Entry 5JAJ (X-ray diffraction, 1.50 A resolution); this record covers chains A and X of the 3 polymer chains in the assembly.

# Chain A
Protein: LGP2
From: Gallus gallus
Notes: engineered mutation(s): GAMGGGGS at N-terminus from tag replaces methionine.
UniProtKB: G0YYQ5 (G0YYQ5_CHICK); residues 2-674 here = UniProt positions 2-674
Sequence (681 residues; numbered -6 to 674; the number before each row is that of its first residue; numbers below 1 keep their minus sign (Gly-6 is residue -6)):
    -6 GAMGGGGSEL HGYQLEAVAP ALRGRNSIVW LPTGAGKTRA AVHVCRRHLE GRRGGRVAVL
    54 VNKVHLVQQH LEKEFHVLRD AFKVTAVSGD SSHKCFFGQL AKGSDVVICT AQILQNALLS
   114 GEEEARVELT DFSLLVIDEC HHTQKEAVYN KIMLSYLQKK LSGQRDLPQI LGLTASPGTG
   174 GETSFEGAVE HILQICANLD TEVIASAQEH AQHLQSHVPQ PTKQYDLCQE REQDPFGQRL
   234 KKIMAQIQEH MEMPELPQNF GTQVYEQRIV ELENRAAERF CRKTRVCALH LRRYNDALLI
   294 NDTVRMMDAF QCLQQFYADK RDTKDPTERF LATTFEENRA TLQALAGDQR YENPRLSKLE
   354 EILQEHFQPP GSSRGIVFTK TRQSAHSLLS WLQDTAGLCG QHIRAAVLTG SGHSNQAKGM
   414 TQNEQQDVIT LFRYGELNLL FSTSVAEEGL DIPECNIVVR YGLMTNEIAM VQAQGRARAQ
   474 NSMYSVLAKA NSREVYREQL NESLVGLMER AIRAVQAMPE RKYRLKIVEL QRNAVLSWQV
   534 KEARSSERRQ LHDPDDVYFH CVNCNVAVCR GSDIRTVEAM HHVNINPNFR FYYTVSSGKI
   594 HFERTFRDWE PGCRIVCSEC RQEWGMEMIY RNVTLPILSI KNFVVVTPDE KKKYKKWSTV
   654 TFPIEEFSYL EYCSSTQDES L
Unresolved in the structure: -6 to 1, 202-212, 313-316, 362-363, 672-674
Construct notes: expression tag (-6 to 1)
Ion coordination: Zn2+: Cys554, Cys557, Cys610, Cys613
Small-molecule neighbours:
  - ADP (adenosine-5'-diphosphate): Glu2, Leu3, His4, Gln7, Pro25, Thr26, Gly27, Ala28, Gly29, Lys30, Thr31, Arg32, Glu67, Gly442, Asp444, Pro446, Arg471
  - tetrafluoroaluminate (ALF): Pro25, Thr26, Gly27, Lys30, Glu132, Ala168, Gly442, Gln465, Arg469, Arg471
From the paper describing this entry:
  - binding site for ADP: Glu2, His4, Gln7, Pro25 to Arg32, Glu67, Asp444, Arg471
  - contacts within the chain: Arg32-Glu67 (salt bridge), Asp444-Arg471, Gln465-Arg469
  - binding site for tetrafluoroaluminate: Arg469, Arg471
  - catalytic residues: Glu132, Gln465, Arg469
  - Mg2+ coordination through a water molecule: Thr31, Asp131
  - mutagenesis - A28C, K66A/E67A, E132Q, G468S: abolished catalytic activity
  - binding site for the 11-nt RNA strand (chain X): Lys138, Gln260, Arg261, His406, Arg486, Arg490, Phe595, Trp602, Lys648, Lys649, Trp650
  - binding site for the 10-nt RNA strand: Glu571 to His574, Lys648
  - mutagenesis - H406A: decreased catalytic activity
  - mutagenesis - H406A: unchanged binding to RNA
  - mutagenesis - K648E/K649E (56-fold): decreased binding to dsRNA
  - mutagenesis - K138E/R490E, K138E/R490E/K648E/K649E, K648E/K649E: decreased signaling

# Chain X
Molecule: 11-nt RNA strand
Sequence (11 nucleotides; row label = number of the first residue in the row):
     1 GGUACGUACC C

# Interface between chain A and chain X
Pairs across the interface (43; chain A residue first):
  Gln137(A) - G6(X)  phosphate contact
  Gln137(A) - U7(X)  hydrogen bond to the phosphate
  Lys138(A) - G6(X)  phosphate contact
  Lys138(A) - U7(X)  salt bridge to the phosphate
  Glu139(A) - C5(X)  phosphate contact
  Glu139(A) - G6(X)  hydrogen bond to the phosphate
  Ala140(A) - C5(X)  sugar contact
  Lys144(A) - A4(X)  sugar contact
  Lys144(A) - C5(X)  sugar contact
  Val257(A) - C10(X)  sugar contact
  Gln260(A) - C10(X)  hydrogen bond to the base
  Arg261(A) - C10(X)  hydrogen bond to the sugar
  Arg261(A) - C11(X)  sugar contact
  His406(A) - G1(X)  salt bridge to the phosphate
  His406(A) - G2(X)  hydrogen bond to the base
  Ser407(A) - G1(X)  hydrogen bond to the phosphate
  Asn408(A) - G1(X)  hydrogen bond to the phosphate
  Met457(A) - A8(X)  sugar contact
  Asn459(A) - U7(X)  phosphate contact
  Asn459(A) - A8(X)  phosphate contact
  Arg486(A) - C9(X)  salt bridge to the phosphate
  Arg486(A) - C10(X)  salt bridge to the phosphate
  Arg490(A) - A8(X)  salt bridge to the phosphate
  Arg490(A) - C9(X)  salt bridge to the phosphate
  Met573(A) - G2(X)  hydrogen bond to the base
  Met573(A) - U3(X)  sugar contact
  His574(A) - G2(X)  hydrogen bond to the sugar
  Phe595(A) - G1(X)  base contact
  Trp602(A) - G1(X)  base contact
  Arg607(A) - G1(X)  salt bridge to the phosphate
  Gly618(A) - G2(X)  phosphate contact
  Met619(A) - G1(X)  hydrogen bond to the sugar
  Met619(A) - G2(X)  sugar contact
  Ile630(A) - G2(X)  sugar contact
  Ser632(A) - G2(X)  hydrogen bond to the phosphate
  Ser632(A) - U3(X)  phosphate contact
  Ile633(A) - U3(X)  hydrogen bond to the phosphate
  Lys634(A) - G2(X)  salt bridge to the phosphate
  Lys649(A) - A4(X)  phosphate contact
  Lys649(A) - C5(X)  salt bridge to the phosphate
  Trp650(A) - U3(X)  hydrogen bond to the phosphate
  Trp650(A) - A4(X)  hydrogen bond to the phosphate
  Ser651(A) - A4(X)  hydrogen bond to the phosphate
Interface residues without a listed pair, chain A (36 interface residues in all): Thr458, Ala572, His575, Phe599, Glu616, Leu631, Lys648

# Overview
The interface between chain A and chain X involves 36 residues on one side and 11 on the other; the contacts
include 15 hydrogen bonds and 9 salt bridges. Polar contacts include Gln260(A)-C10(X), His406(A)-G2(X) and
Met573(A)-G2(X). From the paper: catalytic residues Glu132(A), Gln465(A) and Arg469(A); A28C, K66A/E67A and
E132Q of chain A, among others, abolish catalytic activity; 8 substitutions were tested in all.
Chain A is LGP2 (Gallus gallus) and chain X is an 11-nt RNA strand; the structure, Structure of chicken LGP2
witha 5'p 10-mer dsRNA and ADP-AlF4-Mg, was determined by X-ray diffraction, deposited together with 5JB2,
5JBG, 5JBJ, 5JC3, 5JC7, 5JCF and 5JCH.
